PDB entry 2BU1 | X-ray diffraction, 2.20 A resolution | chains A and B of the 5 polymer chains in the assembly

== Chain A (and B) ==
Molecule: MS2 coat protein
From: Bacteriophage MS2
Notes: chain B of this document is another copy of the same molecule, construct and numbering; everything in this record applies to it too
Reference sequence: P03612 (COAT_BPMS2); residues 1-129 here = UniProt positions 1-129
Chain sequence (129 residues; each row starts with the number of its first residue):
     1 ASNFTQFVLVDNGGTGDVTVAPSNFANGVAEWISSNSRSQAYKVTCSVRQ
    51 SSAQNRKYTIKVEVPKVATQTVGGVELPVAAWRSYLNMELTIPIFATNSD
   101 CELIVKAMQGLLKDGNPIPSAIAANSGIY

== Interface between chain A and chain B ==
Residue-residue contacts (135):
  Ser2(A) - Tyr129(B)  hydrogen bond (side chain-backbone)
  Asn3(A) - Pro117(B)
  Asn3(A) - Ala121(B)
  Asn3(A) - Gly127(B)  hydrogen bond (side chain-backbone)
  Asn3(A) - Ile128(B)
  Asn3(A) - Tyr129(B)  hydrogen bond (side chain-backbone)
  Phe4(A) - Ile128(B)  hydrophobic
  Phe4(A) - Tyr129(B)  hydrogen bond (backbone-backbone)
  Thr5(A) - Pro117(B)
  Phe7(A) - Asn116(B)
  Phe7(A) - Pro117(B)
  Val8(A) - Gly110(B)
  Leu9(A) - Lys106(B)
  Leu9(A) - Ala107(B)
  Leu9(A) - Gly110(B)
  Asp11(A) - Lys106(B)
  Phe25(A) - Ile128(B)
  Ala30(A) - Ile128(B)  hydrophobic
  Trp32(A) - Pro117(B)  hydrophobic
  Trp32(A) - Ile118(B)  hydrophobic
  Trp32(A) - Ile128(B)  hydrophobic
  Tyr42(A) - Leu103(B)
  Val44(A) - Leu111(B)  hydrophobic
  Cys46(A) - Ile118(B)  hydrophobic
  Val48(A) - Gly127(B)
  Arg56(A) - Asn125(B)  hydrogen bond
  Arg56(A) - Ser126(B)
  Tyr58(A) - Ala121(B)
  Tyr58(A) - Ile122(B)
  Tyr58(A) - Ser126(B)  hydrogen bond (side chain-backbone)
  Ile60(A) - Ile118(B)  hydrophobic
  Val62(A) - Leu111(B)  hydrophobic
  Val64(A) - Leu103(B)  hydrophobic
  Lys66(A) - Asp100(B)  salt bridge
  Trp82(A) - Pro93(B)  hydrophobic
  Trp82(A) - Phe95(B)
  Trp82(A) - Ala96(B)  hydrophobic
  Trp82(A) - Asp100(B)
  Arg83(A) - Pro93(B)
  Ser84(A) - Thr91(B)  hydrogen bond (side chain-backbone)
  Ser84(A) - Ile92(B)
  Ser84(A) - Ile104(B)
  Tyr85(A) - Glu89(B)
  Tyr85(A) - Leu90(B)
  Tyr85(A) - Thr91(B)  hydrogen bond (backbone-backbone)
  Leu86(A) - Glu89(B)
  Leu86(A) - Met108(B)  hydrophobic
  Asn87(A) - Asn87(B)
  Asn87(A) - Met88(B)
  Asn87(A) - Glu89(B)  hydrogen bond (backbone-backbone)
  Met88(A) - Asn87(B)
  Met88(A) - Met88(B)  hydrophobic
  Glu89(A) - Tyr85(B)
  Glu89(A) - Leu86(B)
  Glu89(A) - Asn87(B)  hydrogen bond (backbone-backbone)
  Leu90(A) - Tyr85(B)
  Leu90(A) - Ile122(B)  hydrophobic
  Thr91(A) - Ser84(B)
  Thr91(A) - Tyr85(B)  hydrogen bond (backbone-backbone)
  Ile92(A) - Ser84(B)
  Pro93(A) - Ala80(B)
  Pro93(A) - Ala81(B)
  Pro93(A) - Arg83(B)
  Pro93(A) - Ser84(B)
  Phe95(A) - Lys66(B)  hydrogen bond (backbone-side chain)
  Phe95(A) - Ala81(B)  hydrophobic
  Ala96(A) - Asn125(B)  hydrogen bond (backbone-side chain)
  Thr97(A) - Ala68(B)
  Thr97(A) - Asn125(B)
  Asn98(A) - Ala123(B)
  Asn98(A) - Ala124(B)
  Asn98(A) - Asn125(B)  hydrogen bond
  Asp100(A) - Lys66(B)  salt bridge
  Asp100(A) - Val67(B)  hydrogen bond (side chain-backbone)
  Asp100(A) - Ala68(B)  hydrogen bond (side chain-backbone)
  Cys101(A) - Ile122(B)
  Cys101(A) - Ala123(B)  hydrophobic
  Cys101(A) - Asn125(B)
  Leu103(A) - Tyr42(B)
  Leu103(A) - Val67(B)  hydrophobic
  Ile104(A) - Val64(B)  hydrophobic
  Ile104(A) - Ser84(B)
  Val105(A) - Pro119(B)
  Val105(A) - Ile122(B)  hydrophobic
  Lys106(A) - Leu9(B)
  Lys106(A) - Asp11(B)
  Lys106(A) - Asn12(B)
  Ala107(A) - Leu9(B)
  Met108(A) - Leu86(B)  hydrophobic
  Met108(A) - Leu112(B)  hydrophobic
  Gln109(A) - Leu112(B)  hydrogen bond (side chain-backbone)
  Gln109(A) - Lys113(B)
  Gln109(A) - Asp114(B)  hydrogen bond
  Gly110(A) - Leu9(B)
  Leu111(A) - Val44(B)  hydrophobic
  Leu112(A) - Met108(B)  hydrophobic
  Leu112(A) - Gln109(B)  hydrogen bond (backbone-side chain)
  Leu112(A) - Leu112(B)  hydrophobic
  Asp114(A) - Gln109(B)  hydrogen bond
  Asn116(A) - Phe7(B)
  Asn116(A) - Val8(B)
  Pro117(A) - Asn3(B)
  Pro117(A) - Thr5(B)
  Pro117(A) - Phe7(B)
  Pro117(A) - Trp32(B)  hydrophobic
  Ile118(A) - Val44(B)  hydrophobic
  Ile118(A) - Ile60(B)  hydrophobic
  Pro119(A) - Val105(B)  hydrophobic
  Ala121(A) - Tyr58(B)  hydrogen bond (backbone-side chain)
  Ile122(A) - Tyr58(B)
  Ile122(A) - Leu90(B)  hydrophobic
  Ile122(A) - Cys101(B)
  Ile122(A) - Val105(B)  hydrophobic
  Ala123(A) - Asn98(B)
  Ala123(A) - Cys101(B)  hydrophobic
  Ala123(A) - Glu102(B)
  Ala124(A) - Asn98(B)
  Asn125(A) - Arg56(B)  hydrogen bond
  Asn125(A) - Ala96(B)  hydrogen bond (side chain-backbone)
  Asn125(A) - Thr97(B)
  Asn125(A) - Asn98(B)  hydrogen bond
  Asn125(A) - Cys101(B)
  Ser126(A) - Asn3(B)
  Ser126(A) - Tyr58(B)  hydrogen bond (backbone-side chain)
  Gly127(A) - Asn3(B)  hydrogen bond (backbone-side chain)
  Gly127(A) - Val48(B)
  Ile128(A) - Asn3(B)
  Ile128(A) - Phe4(B)  hydrophobic
  Ile128(A) - Phe25(B)
  Ile128(A) - Ala30(B)  hydrophobic
  Ile128(A) - Trp32(B)  hydrophobic
  Tyr129(A) - Ala1(B)  hydrogen bond (side chain-backbone)
  Tyr129(A) - Ser2(B)  hydrogen bond (backbone-side chain)
  Tyr129(A) - Asn3(B)  hydrogen bond (backbone-side chain)
  Tyr129(A) - Phe4(B)  hydrogen bond (backbone-backbone)
Other interface residues (no listed pair), chain A (69 interface residues in all): Ala1, Val10, Asn12, Asn55, Glu102, Lys113
Other interface residues (no listed pair), chain B (72 interface residues in all): Val10, Cys46, Val62, Pro65

== In short ==
Chain A and chain B form an interface of 69 and 72 residues respectively, with 30 hydrogen bonds and 2 salt
bridges. Polar pairs include Lys66(A)-Asp100(B), Ser2(A)-Tyr129(B) and Asn3(A)-Gly127(B).
Chain A and chain B are both MS2 coat protein (Bacteriophage MS2); the structure, MS2-RNA hairpin (5BRU -5)
complex, was determined by X-ray diffraction (same publication as 2C4Y, 2C4Z, 2C50, 2C51 and 2C4Q).
